Entry 8TQ6 (X-ray diffraction, 3.20 A resolution); this record covers chains H and L of the 5 polymer chains in the assembly.

== Chain H ==
Protein: Fab B1.23.2 Heavy Chain
Organism: Mus musculus
Notes: antibody fragment or engineered binder
Sequence (213 residues; row label = number of the first residue in the row):
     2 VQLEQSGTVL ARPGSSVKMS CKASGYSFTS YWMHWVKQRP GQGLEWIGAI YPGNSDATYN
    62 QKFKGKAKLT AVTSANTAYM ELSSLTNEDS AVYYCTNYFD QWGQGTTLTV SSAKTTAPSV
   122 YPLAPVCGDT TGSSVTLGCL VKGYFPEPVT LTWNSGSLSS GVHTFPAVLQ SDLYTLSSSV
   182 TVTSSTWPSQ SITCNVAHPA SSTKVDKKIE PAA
Cystine bridges: Cys-22/Cys-96, Cys-140/Cys-195

== Chain L ==
Protein: Fab B1.23.2 Light Chain
Organism: Mus musculus
Notes: antibody fragment or engineered binder
Sequence (212 residues; numbered 2 to 213; the number before each row is that of its first residue):
     2 TTVTQTPSSM YASLGERVTI TCKASQDINS YLNWFQLKPG KSPKTLIYRA NRLVDGVPSR
    62 FSGSGSGQDY SLTISSLEYE DMGIYYCLQY DELYTFGGGT KLEMKRADAA PTVSIFPPSS
   122 EQLTSGGASV VCFLNNFYPK DINVKWKIDG SERQNGVLNS WTDQDSKDST YSMSSTLTLT
   182 KDEYERHNSY TCEATHKTST SPIVKSFNRN EC
Disordered / not traced: 212-213
Cystine bridges: Cys-23/Cys-88, Cys-133/Cys-193

== Chain H / chain L interface ==
Residue-residue contacts (57; chain H residue first):
  His-35(H) / Tyr-95(L)
  Val-37(H) / Phe-97(L)  hydrophobic
  Gln-39(H) / Leu-38(L)
  Leu-45(H) / Phe-97(L)
  Glu-46(H) / Phe-97(L)
  Trp-47(H) / Tyr-95(L)
  Tyr-95(H) / Pro-44(L)
  Phe-100(H) / Asn-34(L)
  Phe-100(H) / Phe-36(L)  hydrophobic
  Phe-100(H) / Thr-46(L)  hydrogen bond (backbone-side chain)
  Phe-100(H) / Leu-89(L)  hydrophobic
  Phe-100(H) / Tyr-95(L)  hydrophobic
  Asp-101(H) / Thr-46(L)  hydrogen bond (backbone-side chain)
  Gln-102(H) / Lys-45(L)
  Trp-103(H) / Phe-36(L)
  Trp-103(H) / Pro-44(L)
  Trp-103(H) / Thr-46(L)  hydrogen bond
  Gly-104(H) / Ser-43(L)
  Gly-104(H) / Pro-44(L)
  Gln-105(H) / Ser-43(L)  hydrogen bond (backbone-side chain)
  Val-121(H) / Glu-122(L)
  Tyr-122(H) / Ser-120(L)
  Tyr-122(H) / Glu-122(L)
  Tyr-122(H) / Gln-123(L)
  Tyr-122(H) / Ser-126(L)  hydrogen bond
  Pro-123(H) / Ser-120(L)
  Leu-124(H) / Phe-117(L)  hydrophobic
  Leu-124(H) / Val-132(L)  hydrophobic
  Ala-125(H) / Phe-117(L)
  Ala-125(H) / Pro-118(L)
  Pro-126(H) / Phe-117(L)
  Val-127(H) / Ile-116(L)
  Val-127(H) / Phe-208(L)  hydrophobic
  Thr-137(H) / Ser-115(L)
  Thr-137(H) / Phe-117(L)
  Leu-141(H) / Val-132(L)  hydrophobic
  Lys-143(H) / Ser-130(L)
  Lys-143(H) / Thr-179(L)
  Gly-162(H) / Lys-168(L)
  His-164(H) / Asn-136(L)  hydrogen bond
  His-164(H) / Ser-173(L)
  Phe-166(H) / Phe-134(L)  hydrophobic
  Phe-166(H) / Ser-161(L)
  Phe-166(H) / Thr-163(L)
  Phe-166(H) / Ser-173(L)
  Phe-166(H) / Met-174(L)
  Phe-166(H) / Ser-175(L)
  Pro-167(H) / Ser-161(L)  hydrogen bond (backbone-side chain)
  Pro-167(H) / Trp-162(L)
  Val-169(H) / Asn-160(L)
  Gln-171(H) / Thr-179(L)  hydrogen bond
  Ser-178(H) / Phe-134(L)
  Ser-178(H) / Ser-175(L)
  Ser-179(H) / Phe-134(L)
  Ser-180(H) / Phe-134(L)
  Ser-180(H) / Asn-136(L)
  Lys-208(H) / Glu-122(L)  salt bridge
Interface residues without a listed pair, chain H (40 interface residues in all): Gly-44, Leu-138, Gly-139, Ser-160, Ser-161, Val-163, Thr-182
Interface residues without a listed pair, chain L (36 interface residues in all): Tyr-87, Gly-157, Leu-159, Thr-177

== In short ==
40 residues of chain H and 36 residues of chain L are in contact, with 8 hydrogen bonds and 1 salt bridge.
Polar pairs include Lys-208(H)/Glu-122(L), Phe-100(H)/Thr-46(L) and Asp-101(H)/Thr-46(L).
Here chain H is Fab B1.23.2 Heavy Chain and chain L is Fab B1.23.2 Light Chain, both from Mus musculus. Entry
8TQ6 (Crystal structure of Fab.B1.23.2 in complex with MHC-I (HLA-B*44:05)) was determined by X-ray
diffraction.
